8P0B - chains B and R of the 5 polymer chains in the assembly; structure by electron microscopy, 2.87 A resolution.

# Chain B
Molecule: RNA-directed RNA polymerase catalytic subunit
From: Thogotovirus thogotoense
Notes: EC 2.7.7.48
Reference sequence: O41353 (RDRP_THOGV); residues 1-710 here = UniProt positions 1-710
Sequence (710 residues; numbered 1 to 710; the number before each row is that of its first residue):
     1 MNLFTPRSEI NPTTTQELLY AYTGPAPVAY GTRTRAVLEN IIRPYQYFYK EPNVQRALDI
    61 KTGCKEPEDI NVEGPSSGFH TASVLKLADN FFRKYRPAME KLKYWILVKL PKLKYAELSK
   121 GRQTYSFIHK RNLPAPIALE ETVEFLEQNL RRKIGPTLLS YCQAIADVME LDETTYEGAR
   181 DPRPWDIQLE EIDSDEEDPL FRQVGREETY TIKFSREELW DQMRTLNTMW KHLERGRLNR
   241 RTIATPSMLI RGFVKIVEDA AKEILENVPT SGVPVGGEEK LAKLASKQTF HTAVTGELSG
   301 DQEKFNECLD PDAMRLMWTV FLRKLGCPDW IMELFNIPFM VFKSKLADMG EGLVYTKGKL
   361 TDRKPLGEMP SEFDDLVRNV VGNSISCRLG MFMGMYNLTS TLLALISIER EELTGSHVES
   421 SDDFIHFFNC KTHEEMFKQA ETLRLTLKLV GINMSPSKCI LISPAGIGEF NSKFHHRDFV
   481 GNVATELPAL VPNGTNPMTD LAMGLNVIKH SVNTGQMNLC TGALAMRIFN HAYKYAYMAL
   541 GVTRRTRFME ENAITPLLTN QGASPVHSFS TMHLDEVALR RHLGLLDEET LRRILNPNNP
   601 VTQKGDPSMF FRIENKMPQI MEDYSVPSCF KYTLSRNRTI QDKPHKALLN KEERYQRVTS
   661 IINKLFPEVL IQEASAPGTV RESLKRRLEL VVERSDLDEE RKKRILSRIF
Disordered / not traced: 180-207, 604-621, 637-710
Construct notes: conflict Trp230 (Cys in O41353)

# Chain R
Molecule: 3'RNA
Sequence (32 nucleotides; each row starts with the number of its first residue):
     1 AGAGAAAUCA AGGCCCCCGG CCUGUUUUUG CU
Disordered / not traced: 1-26

# How chain B and chain R interact
Residue-residue contacts - 8 pairs, chain B then chain R:
  His531(B) - C31(R)  hydrogen bond to the phosphate
  His531(B) - U32(R)  salt bridge to the phosphate
  Tyr535(B) - C31(R)  stacking on the base
  Leu540(B) - C31(R)  sugar contact
  Leu540(B) - U32(R)  phosphate contact
  Gly541(B) - G30(R)  sugar contact
  Val542(B) - G30(R)  hydrogen bond to the sugar
  Arg544(B) - U29(R)  salt bridge to the phosphate
Other interface residues (no listed pair), chain R (5 interface residues in all): U28

# In short
6 residues of chain B face 5 of chain R across their interface, with 2 hydrogen bonds, 2 salt bridges and 1
aromatic stacking contact. Polar pairs include Val542(B)-G30(R), His531(B)-C31(R) and His531(B)-U32(R).
Chain B is RNA-directed RNA polymerase catalytic subunit (Thogotovirus thogotoense) and chain R is 3'RNA; the
structure, Thogoto virus polymerase in Mode B conformation and bound to 32-mer loop promoter RNA, was
determined by electron microscopy.
